9FOJ - chains B and D of the 6 polymer chains in the assembly; structure by electron microscopy, 3.82 A resolution.

Chain B:
Protein: Envelope protein E
Organism: Langat virus (strain TP21)
Reference sequence: P29837 (POLG_LANVT); residues 1-496 here correspond to UniProt positions 281-776 (UniProt number = residue number + 280)
Sequence (496 residues; numbered 1 to 496; the number before each row is that of its first residue):
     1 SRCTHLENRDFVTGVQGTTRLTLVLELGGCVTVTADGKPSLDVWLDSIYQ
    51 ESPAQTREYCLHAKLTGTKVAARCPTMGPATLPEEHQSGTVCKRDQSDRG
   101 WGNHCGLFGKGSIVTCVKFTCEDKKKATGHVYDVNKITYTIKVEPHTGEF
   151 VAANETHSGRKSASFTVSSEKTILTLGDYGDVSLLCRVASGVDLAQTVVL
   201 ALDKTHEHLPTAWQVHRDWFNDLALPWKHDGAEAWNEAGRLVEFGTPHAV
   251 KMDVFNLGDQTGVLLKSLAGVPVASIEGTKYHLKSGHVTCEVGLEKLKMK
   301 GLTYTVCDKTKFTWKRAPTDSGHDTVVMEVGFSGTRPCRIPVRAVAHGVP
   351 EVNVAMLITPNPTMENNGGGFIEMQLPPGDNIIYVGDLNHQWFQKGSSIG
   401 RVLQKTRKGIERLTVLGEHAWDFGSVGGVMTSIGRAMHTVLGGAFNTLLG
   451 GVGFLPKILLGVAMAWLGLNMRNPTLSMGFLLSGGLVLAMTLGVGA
UniProt features mapped onto this chain:
  - region: Asp98 to Gly111 (Fusion peptide)
  - site: Ala496 (Cleavage)
  - glycosylation: Asn154 (N-linked (GlcNAc...) asparagine)
Covalent attachments: N-acetylglucosamine (NAG) linked to Asn154
What the authors report for this chain:
  - post-translational modification sites: Asn154

Chain D:
Protein: Small envelope protein M
Organism: Langat virus (strain TP21)
Reference sequence: P29837 (POLG_LANVT); residues 1-74 here correspond to UniProt positions 207-280 (UniProt number = residue number + 206)
Sequence (74 residues; each row starts with the number of its first residue):
     1 VLIPSHAQRDLTGRGHQWLEGEAVKAHLTRVEGWVWKNKLFTLSLVMVAW
    51 LMVDGLLPRILIVVVALALAPAYA
Differences from the reference sequence: conflict Ala70 (Val276 in P29837)
UniProt features mapped onto this chain:
  - site: Ala74 (Cleavage)

Chain B / chain D interface:
Residue-residue contacts - 15 pairs, chain B then chain D:
  Asp222(B) - Lys37(D)  hydrogen bond (backbone-side chain)
  Glu243(B) - Leu19(D)
  Thr246(B) - His16(D)
  His248(B) - His16(D)  hydrogen bond
  Phe255(B) - Trp18(D)  hydrophobic
  Leu448(B) - Phe41(D)
  Leu449(B) - Phe41(D)  hydrophobic
  Val452(B) - Asn38(D)
  Gly453(B) - Ala74(D)
  Pro456(B) - Tyr73(D)
  Leu460(B) - Phe41(D)  hydrophobic
  Leu467(B) - Val48(D)  hydrophobic
  Leu467(B) - Met52(D)  hydrophobic
  Met471(B) - Met52(D)  hydrophobic
  Phe480(B) - Met52(D)  hydrophobic
Also at the interface, not in a pair above, chain B (15 interface residues in all): Leu257
Also at the interface, not in a pair above, chain D (11 interface residues in all): Leu45

Summary:
15 residues of chain B face 11 of chain D across their interface, with 2 hydrogen bonds. Polar contacts
include Asp222(B)-Lys37(D) and His248(B)-His16(D). The paper reports a modification site at Asn154(B).
Chain B is Envelope protein E and chain D is Small envelope protein M, both from Langat virus (strain TP21);
the structure, LGTV TP21. Langat virus, strain TP21, was determined by electron microscopy (same publication
as 9FK0 and 9H28).
